PDB entry 8VIO | electron microscopy, 3.26 A resolution | chains A and O of the 57 polymer chains in the assembly

[Chain A]
Molecule: 23S ribosomal RNA
From: Mycolicibacterium smegmatis MC2 155
Sequence (3120 nucleotides; row label = number of the first residue in the row):
     1 UAAGUGUUUAAGGGCGCAUGGUGGAUGCCUUGGCACUGGGAGCCGAUGAA
    51 GGACGUAGGAGGCUGCGAUAAGCCUCGGGGAGCUGUCAACCGAGCGUUGA
   101 UCCGAGGAUGUCCGAAUGGGGAAACCCGGCACGAGUGAUGUCGUGUCACC
   151 AGGCGCUGAAUAUAUAGGCGUCUGGGGGGAACGCGGGGAAGUGAAACAUC
   201 UCAGUACCCGUAGGAAGAGAAAACAAAAUGUGAUUCCGUGAGUAGUGGCG
   251 AGCGAAAGCGGAGGAUGGCUAAACCGUAUGCAUGUGAUACCGGGUAGGGG
   301 UUGUGUGUGCGGGGUUGUGGGACCUAUCUUUCCGGCUCUACCUGGCUGGA
   351 GGGCAGUGAGAAAAUGUUGUGGUUAGCGGAAAUGGCUUGGGAUGGCCUGC
   401 CGUAGACGGUGAGAGCCCGGUACGUGAAAACCCGACGUCUGUCUUGAUGG
   451 UGUUCCCGAGUAGCAGCGGGCCCGUGGAAUCUGCUGUGAAUCUGCCGGGA
   501 CCACCCGGUAAGCCUGAAUACUUCCCAGUGACCGAUAGCGGAUUAGUACC
   551 GUGAGGGAAUGGUGAAAAGUACCCCGGGAGGGGAGUGAAAGAGUACCUGA
   601 AACCGUGCGCUUACAAUCCGUCAGAGCCCUCGACGUGUCGUGGGGUGAUG
   651 GCGUGCCUUUUGAAGAAUGAGCCUGCGAGUCAGGGACAUGUCGCGAGGUU
   701 AACCCGGGUGGGGUAGCCGCAGCGAAAGCGAGUCUGAAUAGGGCGUAUCC
   751 ACACAAGAGUGUGUGGUGUAGUGGUGUGUUCUGGACCCGAAGCGGAGUGA
   801 UCUACCCAUGGCCAGGGUGAAGCGCGGGUAAGACCGCGUGGAGGCCCGAA
   851 CCCACUUAGGUUGAAGACUGAGGGGAUGAGCUGUGGGUAGGGGUGAAAGG
   901 CCAAUCAAACUCCGUGAUAGCUGGUUCUCCCCGAAAUGCAUUUAGGUGCA
   951 GCGUCGCAUGUUUCUUGCCGGAGGUAGAGCUACUGGAUGGCCGAUGGGCC
  1001 CCACAGGGUUACUGACGUCAGCCAAACUCCGAAUGCCGGUAAGUCCAAGA
  1051 GUGCGGCAGUGAGACGGCGGGGGAUAAGCUCCGUGCGUCGAGAGGGAAAC
  1101 AGCCCAGAUCGCCGGCUAAGGCCCCUAAGCGUGUGCUAAGUGGAAAAGGA
  1151 UGUGCAGUCGCGAAGACAACCAGGAGGUUGGCUUAGAAGCAGCCACCCUU
  1201 GAAAGAGUGCGUAAUAGCUCACUGGUCAAGUGAUUGUGCGCCGAUAAUGU
  1251 AGCGGGGCUCAAGCACACCGCCGAAGCCGCGGCAGCCAACGUGUUGGCUG
  1301 GGUAGGGGAGCGUCCUGCAUCCGGUGAAGCCGCCGAGUGAUCGAGUGGUG
  1351 GAGGGUGUGGGAGUGAGAAUGCAGGCAUGAGUAGCGAUUAGGCAAGUGAG
  1401 AACCUUGCCCGCCGAAAGACCAAGGGUUCCUGGGCCAGGCCAGUCCGCCC
  1451 AGGGUGAGUCGGGACCUAAGGCGAGGCCGACAGGCGUAGUCGAUGGACAA
  1501 CGGGUUGAUAUUCCCGUACCCGUGUAUGUGCGUCCAUGAUGAAUCAGCGG
  1551 UACUAACCAUCCAAAACCACCGUGACCGCACCUUUCGGGGUGUGGCGUUG
  1601 GUGGGGCUGCAUGGGACCUUCGUUGGUAGUAGUCAAGCGAUGGGGUGACG
  1651 CAGGAAGGUAGCCGUACCGGUCAGUGGUAAUACCGGGGUAAGCCUGUAGG
  1701 GAGUCAGAUAGGUAAAUCCGUCUGGCAUAUAUCCUGAGAGGUGAUGCAUA
  1751 GCCGAGUGAGGCGAAUUCGGUGAUCCUAUGCUGCCGAGAAAAGCCUCUAG
  1801 CGAGGACAUACACGGCCCGUACCCCAAACCAACACAGGUGGUCAGGUAGA
  1851 GAAUACUAAGGCGUACGAGUGAACUAUGGUUAAGGAACUCGGCAAAAUGC
  1901 CCCCGUAACUUCGGGAGAAGGGGGACCCACAUGGCGUGUAAGCCUUUACG
  1951 GCCCAAGCGUGAGUGGGUGGCACAAACCAGUGAGAAGCGACUGUUUACUA
  2001 AAAACACAGGUCCGUGCGAAGUCGCAAGACGAUGUAUACGGACUGACGCC
  2051 UGCCCGGUGCUGGAAGGUUAAGAGGACCCGUUAACUCCCUUUGGGGGUGA
  2101 AGCGGAGAAUUUAAGCCCCAGUAAACGGCGGUGGUAACUAUAACCAUCCU
  2151 AAGGUAGCGAAAUUCCUUGUCGGGUAAGUUCCGACCUGCACGAAUGGCGU
  2201 AACGACUUCUCAACUGUCUCAACCAUAGACUCGGCGAAAUUGCACUACGA
  2251 GUAAAGAUGCUCGUUACGCGCGGCAGGACGAAAAGACCCCGGGACCUUCA
  2301 CUACAACUUGGUAUUGGUGCUCGAUACGGUUUGUGUAGGAUAGGUGGGAG
  2351 ACUGUGAAGCUCACACGCCAGUGUGGGUGGAGUCGUUGUUGAAAUACCAC
  2401 UCUGAUCGUAUUGGGCCUCUAACCUCGGACCGUAUAUCCGGUUCAGGGAC
  2451 AGUGCCUGGUGGGUAGUUUAACUGGGGCGGUUGCCUCCUAAAAUGUAACG
  2501 GAGGCGCCCAAAGGUUCCCUCAACCUGGACGGCAAUCAGGUGUUGAGUGU
  2551 AAGUGCACAAGGGAGCUUGACUGCGAGACGGACAUGUCGAGCAGGGACGA
  2601 AAGUCGGGACUAGUGAUCCGGCACCUCUGAGUGGAAGGGGUGUCGCUCAA
  2651 CGGAUAAAAGGUACCCCGGGGAUAACAGGCUGAUCUUCCCCAAGAGUCCA
  2701 UAUCGACGGGAUGGUUUGGCACCUCGAUGUCGGCUCGUCGCAUCCUGGGG
  2751 CUGGAGCAGGUCCCAAGGGUUGGGCUGUUCGCCCAUUAAAGCGGCACGCG
  2801 AGCUGGGUUUAGAACGUCGUGAGACAGUUCGGUCUCUAUCCGCCGCGCGC
  2851 GUCAGAAGCUUGAGGAAACCUGUCCCUAGUACGAGAGGACCGGGACGGAC
  2901 GAACCUCUGGUAUACCAGUUGUCCCACCAGGGGCACGGCUGGAUAGCCAC
  2951 GUUCGGACAGGAUAACCGCUGAAAGCAUCUAAGCGGGAAACCUCUUCCAA
  3001 GACCAGGCUUCUCACCCUCUAGGAGGGAUAAGGCCCCCCGCAGACCACGG
  3051 GAUUGAUAGACCAGACCUGGAAGCCUAGUAAUAGGUGCAGGGAACUGGCA
  3101 CUAACCGGCCGAAAACUUAC
Unresolved in the structure: 1

[Chain O]
Molecule: 50S ribosomal protein L17
From: Mycolicibacterium smegmatis MC2 155
UniProt: A0QSL9 (RL17_MYCS2); numbering as in UniProt (aligned over 1-199)
Sequence (199 residues; numbered 1 to 199; the number before each row is that of its first residue):
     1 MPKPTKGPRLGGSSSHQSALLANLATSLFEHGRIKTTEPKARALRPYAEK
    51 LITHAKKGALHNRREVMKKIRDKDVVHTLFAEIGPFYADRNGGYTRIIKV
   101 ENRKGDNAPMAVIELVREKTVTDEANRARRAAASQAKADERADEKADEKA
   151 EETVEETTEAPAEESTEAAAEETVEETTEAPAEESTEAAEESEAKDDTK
Unresolved in the structure: 1, 120-199

[How chain A and chain O interact]
Pairs across the interface (110; chain A residue first):
  A1390(A) - His16(O)  stacking on the base
  G1391(A) - His16(O)  hydrogen bond to the sugar
  G1391(A) - Asn23(O)  base contact
  G1392(A) - Leu24(O)  sugar contact
  C1393(A) - Leu24(O)  sugar contact
  C1393(A) - Ser27(O)  sugar contact
  C1393(A) - His31(O)  sugar contact
  C1393(A) - Ile34(O)  phosphate contact
  C1393(A) - Lys35(O)  phosphate contact
  C1393(A) - Thr36(O)  hydrogen bond to the phosphate
  A1394(A) - His31(O)  hydrogen bond to the sugar
  A1394(A) - Ile34(O)  phosphate contact
  A1394(A) - Lys35(O)  hydrogen bond to the phosphate
  G1400(A) - Lys104(O)  hydrogen bond to the sugar
  A1402(A) - Arg103(O)  phosphate contact
  A1402(A) - Lys104(O)  phosphate contact
  A1402(A) - Gly105(O)  phosphate contact
  A1402(A) - Asp106(O)  base contact
  C1409(A) - Asn23(O)  hydrogen bond to the sugar
  C1410(A) - Ala19(O)  sugar contact
  C1410(A) - Asn23(O)  hydrogen bond to the sugar
  C1410(A) - Arg71(O)  salt bridge to the phosphate
  G1411(A) - Arg71(O)  salt bridge to the phosphate
  G1674(A) - Arg63(O)  sugar contact
  G1674(A) - Lys73(O)  salt bridge to the phosphate
  G1674(A) - Asp74(O)  base contact
  G1674(A) - His77(O)  stacking on the base
  U1675(A) - Leu60(O)  base contact
  U1675(A) - Arg63(O)  sugar contact
  U1675(A) - Arg64(O)  hydrogen bond to the base
  U1675(A) - Met67(O)  base contact
  U1675(A) - Lys73(O)  hydrogen bond to the base
  G1676(A) - Leu60(O)  sugar contact
  G1676(A) - Arg64(O)  base contact
  G1867(A) - Asp106(O)  hydrogen bond to the sugar
  A1868(A) - Thr37(O)  phosphate contact
  A1868(A) - Asp106(O)  sugar contact
  A1868(A) - Ala108(O)  sugar contact
  A1868(A) - Pro109(O)  sugar contact
  G1869(A) - Thr37(O)  phosphate contact
  G1869(A) - Pro39(O)  phosphate contact
  G1869(A) - Lys40(O)  salt bridge to the phosphate
  U1870(A) - Pro8(O)  base contact
  U1870(A) - Pro39(O)  phosphate contact
  G1871(A) - Lys6(O)  salt bridge to the phosphate
  G1871(A) - Gly7(O)  sugar contact
  A2225(A) - Arg9(O)  salt bridge to the phosphate
  U2226(A) - Pro8(O)  phosphate contact
  U2226(A) - Arg9(O)  hydrogen bond to the phosphate
  U2226(A) - Gly12(O)  sugar contact
  C2232(A) - Asn107(O)  sugar contact
  G2233(A) - Gly105(O)  hydrogen bond to the base
  G2233(A) - Asp106(O)  base contact
  G2233(A) - Asn107(O)  sugar contact
  U2913(A) - Arg9(O)  sugar contact
  U2913(A) - Ser14(O)  hydrogen bond to the phosphate
  A2914(A) - Pro2(O)  base contact
  A2914(A) - Pro4(O)  base contact
  A2914(A) - Thr5(O)  hydrogen bond to the base
  A2914(A) - Arg9(O)  salt bridge to the phosphate
  A2914(A) - Ser14(O)  hydrogen bond to the phosphate
  A2914(A) - Gln17(O)  base contact
  A2914(A) - Leu21(O)  base contact
  A2914(A) - Tyr47(O)  base contact
  C2925(A) - Lys73(O)  hydrogen bond to the sugar
  A2926(A) - Lys73(O)  salt bridge to the phosphate
  A2929(A) - Arg64(O)  base contact
  G2930(A) - Arg64(O)  sugar contact
  G2931(A) - Lys68(O)  sugar contact
  G2932(A) - Lys68(O)  sugar contact
  G2932(A) - Arg71(O)  hydrogen bond to the sugar
  G2933(A) - Arg71(O)  hydrogen bond to the sugar
  C2934(A) - Ser15(O)  phosphate contact
  C3038(A) - Arg42(O)  salt bridge to the phosphate
  C3039(A) - Arg42(O)  salt bridge to the phosphate
  C3041(A) - Lys6(O)  salt bridge to the phosphate
  A3042(A) - Lys6(O)  base contact
  G3043(A) - Lys6(O)  hydrogen bond to the base
  G3059(A) - Lys3(O)  salt bridge to the phosphate
  G3059(A) - Gly93(O)  base contact
  A3060(A) - Glu49(O)  hydrogen bond to the sugar
  A3060(A) - Lys50(O)  phosphate contact
  A3060(A) - Gly92(O)  sugar contact
  A3060(A) - Gly93(O)  hydrogen bond to the sugar
  C3061(A) - Glu49(O)  phosphate contact
  C3061(A) - Lys50(O)  salt bridge to the phosphate
  C3061(A) - Thr53(O)  hydrogen bond to the phosphate
  C3061(A) - Asn91(O)  sugar contact
  C3061(A) - Gly92(O)  sugar contact
  C3061(A) - Tyr94(O)  sugar contact
  A3071(A) - His61(O)  base contact
  A3072(A) - His61(O)  sugar contact
  A3072(A) - Arg64(O)  hydrogen bond to the sugar
  G3090(A) - His61(O)  hydrogen bond to the sugar
  G3091(A) - His61(O)  phosphate contact
  G3092(A) - His54(O)  salt bridge to the phosphate
  A3093(A) - Pro2(O)  phosphate contact
  A3093(A) - Lys3(O)  sugar contact
  A3093(A) - Pro4(O)  base contact
  A3094(A) - Pro4(O)  base contact
  C3101(A) - Arg90(O)  hydrogen bond to the phosphate
  C3101(A) - Asn91(O)  sugar contact
  C3101(A) - Gly92(O)  hydrogen bond to the sugar
  C3101(A) - Gly93(O)  hydrogen bond to the sugar
  U3102(A) - Arg45(O)  base contact
  U3102(A) - Arg90(O)  salt bridge to the phosphate
  U3102(A) - Gly93(O)  sugar contact
  U3102(A) - Thr95(O)  hydrogen bond to the sugar
  U3102(A) - Arg96(O)  sugar contact
  A3103(A) - Arg96(O)  salt bridge to the phosphate
Interface residues without a listed pair, chain A (57 interface residues in all): A1401, C1403, A1673, A2227, C3037, A3058, G3073
Interface residues without a listed pair, chain O (65 interface residues in all): Leu10, Ser18, Leu20, Arg33, Ala43, Pro46, Glu65, Lys99, Val116

[In short]
The interface between chain A and chain O involves 57 residues on one side and 65 on the other; the contacts
include 28 hydrogen bonds, 16 salt bridges and 2 aromatic stacking contacts. Polar pairs include
U1675(A)-Arg64(O), U1675(A)-Lys73(O) and G2233(A)-Gly105(O).
Here chain A is 23S ribosomal RNA and chain O is 50S ribosomal protein L17, both from Mycolicibacterium
smegmatis MC2 155. Entry 8VIO (Structure of Mycobacterium smegmatis HflX bound to a 70S ribosome) was
determined by electron microscopy, deposited together with 8VK0, 8VK7, 8VKI, 8VKW, 8VPK, 8VR4, 8VR8 and 8VRL.
